Entry 8FN6 (electron microscopy, 3.70 A resolution); this record covers chains 2 and 6 of the 7 polymer chains in the assembly.

== Chain 2 ==
Name: RNA-editing substrate-binding complex protein 2 (RESC2)
Source organism: Trypanosoma brucei
UniProtKB: B6SBL9 (B6SBL9_9TRYP); residue numbers follow UniProt; this construct covers 1-492
Chain sequence (492 residues; numbered 1 to 492; the number before each row is that of its first residue):
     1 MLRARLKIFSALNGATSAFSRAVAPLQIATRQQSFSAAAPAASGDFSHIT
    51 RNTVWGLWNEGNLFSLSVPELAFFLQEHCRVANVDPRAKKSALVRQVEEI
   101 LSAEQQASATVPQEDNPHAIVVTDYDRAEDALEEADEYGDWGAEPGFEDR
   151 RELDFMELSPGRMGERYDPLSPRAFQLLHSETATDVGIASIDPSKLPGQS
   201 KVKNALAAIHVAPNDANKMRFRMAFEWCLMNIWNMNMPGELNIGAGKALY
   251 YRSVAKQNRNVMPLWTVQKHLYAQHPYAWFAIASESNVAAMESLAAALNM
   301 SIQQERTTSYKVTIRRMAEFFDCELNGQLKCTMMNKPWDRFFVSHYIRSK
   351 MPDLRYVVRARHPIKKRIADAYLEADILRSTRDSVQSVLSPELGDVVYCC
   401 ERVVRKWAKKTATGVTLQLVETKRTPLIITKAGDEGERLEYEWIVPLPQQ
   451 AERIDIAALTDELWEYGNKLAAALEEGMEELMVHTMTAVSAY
Disordered / not traced: 1-44, 126-132, 161-165, 485-492
Small-molecule neighbours: ATP (adenosine-5'-triphosphate): K311, T313, R315, W338, R359, R361, R402, R424, K431, R438, E440, E442
From the paper describing this entry:
  - binding site for ATP: K311, R402, R424
  - mutagenesis - E240A/N242A: unchanged growth
  - mutagenesis - K311A, R402A/K406A, R424A: decreased growth

== Chain 6 ==
Name: RNA-editing substrate-binding complex protein 6 (RESC6)
Source organism: Trypanosoma brucei
UniProtKB: Q57ZX7 (Q57ZX7_TRYB2); residues 1-516 here = UniProt positions 1-516
Chain sequence (516 residues; numbered 1 to 516; the number before each row is that of its first residue):
     1 MRSALRRCILRHQGCLRMKQSLSAFPTVVTGMTRHQGNSLIGTTHGAELS
    51 LAGDPQSVSHLSARNIATEALQMKKLHQERGGNPMLAQQARRVLFATSIA
   101 GQNLDARSVALLLNTAVYFGMESDAKLVRECIDYCLKNDKLITVDVLPIV
   151 VTACATLKSRDAREVIEMQAQKAARNAKFLDAKDVTNIISAFSKTGINHE
   201 KLFAFLSRRVQTLARVGEFEAAHLVILANAFSRLRYRDKFLFGAIARRAM
   251 SLRERVTVNELVPLIVAFSKIGLKDPKLSKRFATKAMEYVDQMNAEQVAS
   301 MFMAFAYFGIRYDQLFGVLTNRAVELIDEFNAQYISTTLNAFQRIGINNP
   351 ELFDNLAERALAVVQDHDARDISKTVTALAHFGLKDEELFKRLASHAASI
   401 ADQFDAMGLVNTAHAFARTNFLQQDMAVALSERSVYVCRLLDAGETRRLL
   451 WALAKFQVRDPKILTPVFNRCLALHYDFFADPTGSEEIEEIFDFYGPNFC
   501 PPLYQLYISRGSTPQA
Disordered / not traced: 1-57, 510-516

== Interface between chain 2 and chain 6 ==
Pairs across the interface (42; chain 2 residue first):
  W58(2) - Q88(6)
  N59(2) - Q88(6)  hydrogen bond
  E98(2) - M85(6)
  Q105(2) - P84(6)
  A109(2) - G120(6)
  T110(2) - Y118(6)  hydrogen bond (side chain-backbone)
  V111(2) - V117(6)
  V111(2) - Y118(6)  hydrogen bond (backbone-backbone)
  P112(2) - Y118(6)  hydrophobic
  Q113(2) - N114(6)
  Q113(2) - V117(6)
  Q113(2) - Y118(6)
  Q113(2) - T152(6)  hydrogen bond (side chain-backbone)
  Q113(2) - A153(6)
  E114(2) - K194(6)  hydrogen bond (backbone-side chain)
  D115(2) - S190(6)
  D115(2) - I226(6)
  P117(2) - E260(6)
  H118(2) - N259(6)
  H118(2) - E260(6)  salt bridge
  I120(2) - E296(6)
  I120(2) - Q297(6)
  I120(2) - S300(6)
  V121(2) - K270(6)
  D124(2) - R235(6)  salt bridge
  Y125(2) - K270(6)
  Y125(2) - S300(6)
  Y125(2) - M303(6)  hydrophobic
  Y125(2) - A304(6)
  Y125(2) - Y307(6)  hydrophobic
  D136(2) - K158(6)
  E144(2) - K158(6)
  P145(2) - S123(6)
  P145(2) - S159(6)  hydrogen bond (backbone-side chain)
  G146(2) - R160(6)
  R150(2) - R160(6)
  R150(2) - D161(6)  salt bridge
  P160(2) - E167(6)
  P160(2) - Q171(6)
  V261(2) - R439(6)
  A273(2) - N198(6)
  Q274(2) - N198(6)  hydrogen bond
Other interface residues (no listed pair), chain 2 (33 interface residues in all): E60, G61, S102, V122, E148, D149, L158
Other interface residues (no listed pair), chain 6 (35 interface residues in all): H77, R92, N187, V266

== Summary ==
33 residues of chain 2 face 35 of chain 6 across their interface; the contacts include 7 hydrogen bonds and 3
salt bridges. Among the polar pairs are H118(2)-E260(6), D124(2)-R235(6) and R150(2)-D161(6). The paper
reports a binding site for ATP at K311(2), R402(2) and R424(2); K311A, R402A/K406A and R424A of chain 2 reduce
growth.
Here chain 2 is RNA-editing substrate-binding complex protein 2 (RESC2) and chain 6 is RNA-editing
substrate-binding complex protein 6 (RESC6), both from Trypanosoma brucei. Entry 8FN6 (Cryo-EM structure of
RNase-untreated RESC-A in trypanosomal RNA editing) was determined by electron microscopy (same publication as
8FN4, 8FNC, 8FNF, 8FNI and 8FNK).
